7L89 - chains E and A of the 8 polymer chains in the assembly; structure by electron microscopy, 3.80 A resolution.

Chain E (and A):
Molecule: BG505 SOSIP MD39 - gp120
Organism: Human immunodeficiency virus 1
Notes: chain A of this document is another copy of the same molecule, construct and numbering; everything in this record applies to it too
Amino-acid sequence (498 residues; each row starts with the number of its first residue; note: 14 numbers in that range are skipped by the numbering (no residue carries them; nothing is unmodelled there); a row labelled like 185A-185K holds insertion residues (185A, then the next letters in order)):
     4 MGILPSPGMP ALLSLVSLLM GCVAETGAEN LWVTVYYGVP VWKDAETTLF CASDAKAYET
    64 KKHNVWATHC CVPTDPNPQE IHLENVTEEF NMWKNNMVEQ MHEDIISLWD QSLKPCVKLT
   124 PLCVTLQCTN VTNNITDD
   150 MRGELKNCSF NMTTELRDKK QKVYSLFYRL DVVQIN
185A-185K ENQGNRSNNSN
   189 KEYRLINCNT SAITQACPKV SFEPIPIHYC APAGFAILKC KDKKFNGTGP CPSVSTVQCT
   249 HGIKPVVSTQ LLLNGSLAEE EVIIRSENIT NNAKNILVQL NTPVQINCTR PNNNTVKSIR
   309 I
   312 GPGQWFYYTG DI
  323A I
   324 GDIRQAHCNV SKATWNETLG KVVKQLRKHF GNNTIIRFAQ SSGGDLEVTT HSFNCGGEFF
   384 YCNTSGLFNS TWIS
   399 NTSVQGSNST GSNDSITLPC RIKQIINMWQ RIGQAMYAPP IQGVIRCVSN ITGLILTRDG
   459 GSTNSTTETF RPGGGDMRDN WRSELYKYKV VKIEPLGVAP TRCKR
Disordered / not traced: 4-32, 58-65, 185A-185K, 399-409, 459-462
Disulfides: Cys54-Cys74, Cys119-Cys205, Cys126-Cys196, Cys131-Cys157, Cys218-Cys247, Cys228-Cys239, Cys296-Cys331, Cys378-Cys445, Cys385-Cys418
Covalent attachments: N-acetylglucosamine (NAG) linked to Asn88, Asn133, Asn137, Asn156, Asn160, Asn197, Asn234, Asn262, Asn276, Asn295, Asn301, Asn332, Asn339, Asn386, Asn392, Asn448

How chain E and chain A interact:
Pairs across the interface (18; chain E residue first):
  Glu164(E) - Cys126(A)  hydrogen bond (backbone-side chain)
  Glu164(E) - Cys196(A)
  Leu165(E) - Cys126(A)
  Leu165(E) - Thr128(A)
  Leu165(E) - Arg192(A)
  Arg166(E) - Pro124(A)  hydrogen bond (side chain-backbone)
  Arg166(E) - Cys126(A)  hydrogen bond (backbone-backbone)
  Arg166(E) - Val127(A)
  Arg166(E) - Asn160(A)  hydrogen bond (side chain-backbone)
  Arg166(E) - Met161(A)
  Arg166(E) - Thr162(A)
  Asp167(E) - Val127(A)
  Asp167(E) - Thr128(A)  hydrogen bond
  Lys168(E) - Thr128(A)
  Arg308(E) - Asn197(A)  hydrogen bond (side chain-backbone)
  Pro313(E) - Cys196(A)
  Pro313(E) - Ser199(A)
  Pro313(E) - Ala200(A)
Other interface residues (no listed pair), chain E (8 interface residues in all): Gly314
Other interface residues (no listed pair), chain A (15 interface residues in all): Lys169, Ile184, Thr198

Overview:
8 residues of chain E and 15 residues of chain A are in contact; the contacts include 6 hydrogen bonds. Polar
pairs include Glu164(E)-Cys126(A), Arg166(E)-Pro124(A) and Arg166(E)-Asn160(A). N-acetylglucosamine is
covalently linked to Asn88(E), Asn133(E), Asn137(E), Asn156(E), Asn160(E) and Asn197(E) and 10 more.
Both chains are BG505 SOSIP MD39 - gp120 (Human immunodeficiency virus 1). Entry 7L89 (BG505 SOSIP MD39 in
complex with the polyclonal Fab pAbC-4 from animal Rh.32034 (Wk26 time point)) was determined by electron
microscopy (same publication as 7L7T, 7L7U, 7L85, 7L86, 7L87, 7L88 and 15 further entries).
